PDB entry 8Y22 | X-ray diffraction, 2.79 A resolution | chain B

== Chain B ==
Name: Fibroblast growth factor receptor 1
From: Homo sapiens
Notes: EC 2.7.10.1
UniProtKB: P11362 (FGFR1_HUMAN); residues 458-765 here = UniProt positions 458-765
Amino-acid sequence (308 residues; row label = number of the first residue in the row):
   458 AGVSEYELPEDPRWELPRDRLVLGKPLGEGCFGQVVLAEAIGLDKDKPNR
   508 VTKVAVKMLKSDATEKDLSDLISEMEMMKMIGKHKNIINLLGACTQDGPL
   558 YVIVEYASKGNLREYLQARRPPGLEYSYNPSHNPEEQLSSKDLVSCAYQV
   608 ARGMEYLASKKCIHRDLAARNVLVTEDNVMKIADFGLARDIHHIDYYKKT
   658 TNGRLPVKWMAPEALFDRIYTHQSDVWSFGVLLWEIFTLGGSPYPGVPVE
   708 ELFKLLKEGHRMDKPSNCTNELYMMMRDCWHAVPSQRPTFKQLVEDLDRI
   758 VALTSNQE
Unresolved in the structure: 458-462, 580-591
Covalent attachments: compound A1LW9 linked to Cys-488
Sequence notes: engineered mutation Ser-584 (Cys in P11362)
Residues lining bound ligands: A1LW9 (N-[4-[[4-azanyl-3-(7-methoxy-5-methyl-1-benzothiophen-2-yl)pyrazolo[3,4-d]pyrimidin-1-yl]methyl]phenyl]propanamide): Leu-484, Gly-485, Glu-486, Val-492, Ala-512, Lys-514, Glu-531, Met-535, Ile-545, Val-559, Val-561, Glu-562, Tyr-563, Ala-564, Leu-630, Ile-639, Ala-640, Asp-641, Phe-642, Thr-658
Swiss-Prot annotation at these positions:
  - active site: Asp-623 (Proton acceptor)
  - binding site (ATP): Leu-484 to Gly-490, Lys-514, Glu-562 to Ala-564, Asn-568, Arg-627, Asp-641
  - modified residue (Phosphotyrosine): Tyr-463, Tyr-583, Tyr-585, Tyr-653, Tyr-654, Tyr-730

== In short ==
Compound A1LW9 is covalently linked to Cys-488. UniProt lists active-site residue Asp-623 and 14 ATP-binding
residues.
Chain B is Fibroblast growth factor receptor 1 (Homo sapiens); the structure, FGFR1 kinase domain with a
covalent inhibitor 9g, was determined by X-ray diffraction (same publication as 8XZ7).
